Entry 5GU3 (X-ray diffraction, 2.03 A resolution); this record covers chain X.

[Chain X]
Molecule: Ferritin light chain
Organism: Equus caballus
UniProt: P02791 (FRIL_HORSE); residues 1-174 here correspond to UniProt positions 2-175 (UniProt number = residue number + 1)
Sequence (174 residues; each row starts with the number of its first residue):
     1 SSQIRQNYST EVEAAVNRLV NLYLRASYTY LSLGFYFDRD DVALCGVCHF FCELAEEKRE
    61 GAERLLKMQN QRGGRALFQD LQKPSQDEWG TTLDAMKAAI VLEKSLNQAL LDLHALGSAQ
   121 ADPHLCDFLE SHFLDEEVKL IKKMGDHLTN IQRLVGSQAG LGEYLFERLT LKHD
Unresolved in the structure: 1-2, 172-174
Differences from the reference sequence: engineered mutation Cys-45 (Glu46 in P02791), Cys-52 (Arg53 in P02791)
Metal / ion sites: gold ion site 1 near Cys-48 (its only coordinating residue here); gold ion site 2: Cys-48, Cys-52; Cd2+ site 1: Glu-56, Glu-60; Cd2+ site 2: Asp-80, Gln-82; gold ion site 3 near His-114 (its only coordinating residue here); gold ion site 4 near Glu-130 (its only coordinating residue here); Cd2+ site 3 near Glu-130 (its only coordinating residue here)
UniProt features mapped onto this chain:
  - region: Glu-53 to Glu-60 (Catalytic site for iron oxidation)
  - binding site (Fe cation): Glu-53, Glu-56, Glu-57, Glu-60, Glu-63
  - modified residue: Ser-1 (N-acetylserine)
What the authors report for this chain:
  - gold ion coordination: Cys-48, His-114, Glu-130
  - Cd2+ coordination: Glu-130
  - conformationally variable residues (side-chain flip): His-114, Cys-126

[In short]
Cys-48 and Cys-52 form the gold ion site 2. The Cd2+ site 1 is built by Glu-56 and Glu-60. UniProt lists 5 Fe
cation-binding residues. From the paper: gold ion coordination by Cys-48, His-114 and Glu-130; Cd2+
coordination by Glu-130.
Chain X is Ferritin light chain (Equus caballus); the structure, Crystal structure of
Au(E).CL-apo-E45C/R52C-rHLFr, was determined by X-ray diffraction together with 5GU0, 5GU1 and 5GU2 from the
same study.
